PDB entry 7KT5 | X-ray diffraction, 1.46 A resolution | chains A and P of the 4 polymer chains in the assembly

[Chain A]
Protein: DNA-directed DNA/RNA polymerase mu
From: Homo sapiens
Notes: EC 2.7.7.7
UniProt: Q9NP87 (DPOLM_HUMAN); aligned to UniProt positions 132-494 over residues 132-494
Sequence (356 residues; row label = number of the first residue in the row; note: 12 numbers in that range are skipped by the numbering (no residue carries them; nothing is unmodelled there)):
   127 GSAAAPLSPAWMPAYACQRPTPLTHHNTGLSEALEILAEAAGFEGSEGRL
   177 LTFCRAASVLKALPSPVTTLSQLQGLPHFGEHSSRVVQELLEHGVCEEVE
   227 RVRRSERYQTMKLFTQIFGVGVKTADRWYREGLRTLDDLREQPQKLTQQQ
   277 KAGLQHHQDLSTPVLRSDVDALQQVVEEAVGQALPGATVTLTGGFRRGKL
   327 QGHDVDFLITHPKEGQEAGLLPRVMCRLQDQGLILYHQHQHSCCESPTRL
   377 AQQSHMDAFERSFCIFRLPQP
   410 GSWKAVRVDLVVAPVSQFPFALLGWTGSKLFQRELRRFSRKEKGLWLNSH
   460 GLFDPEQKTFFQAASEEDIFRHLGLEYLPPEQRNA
Unresolved in the structure: 127-136, 365-384
Sequence notes: expression tag (127-131); linker (410)
Covalent attachments: 2,3-dihydroxy-1,4-dithiobutane (DTT) linked to Cys-180
Bound ions: Mn2+ site 1: His-208 (shared with 1 residue of chain D); Mn2+ site 2 near His-219 (its only coordinating residue here); Na+: Thr-241, Ile-243, Val-246 (shared with DT3(P) of chain P); Mn2+ site 3: Asp-330, Asp-332 (together with glycolic acid) (shared with 8OG_5(P) of chain P); Mn2+ site 4: Asp-330, Asp-332, Asp-418 (shared with 8OG_5(P) of chain P); Mn2+ site 5: Glu-386, His-459
Small-molecule neighbours: glycolic acid (GOA): Gly-319, Gly-320, Arg-323, Asp-330, Asp-332
Curated features (UniProtKB/Swiss-Prot):
  - region: Arg-323 to Asp-332 (Involved in ssDNA binding)
  - binding site (Mg(2+)): Asp-330, Asp-332, Asp-418
  - site: Gly-433 (Responsible for the low discrimination between dNTP and rNTP)
From the paper describing this entry:
  - mutagenesis - K438D: unchanged catalytic activity on presence of Mn2+
  - mutagenesis - R445A: increased catalytic activity on dGTP misinsertion
  - mutagenesis - K438D: decreased catalytic activity on Mg2+-dependent dGTP:At
  - mutagenesis - K438D (23-fold): decreased catalytic activity on :Ct insertion

[Chain P]
Molecule: 5-nt DNA strand
Sequence (5 nucleotides; each row starts with the number of its first residue):
     1 CGTAG
Modified residues: 8OG (8-oxo-2'-deoxy-guanosine-5'-monophosphate) at position 5
Bound ions: Na+: DT3 (shared with Thr-241(A), Ile-243(A), Val-246(A) of chain A); Mn2+ site 1: 8OG_5 (together with glycolic acid) (shared with Asp-330(A), Asp-332(A) of chain A)

[How chain A and chain P interact]
Contacting residue pairs - 28 pairs, chain A then chain P:
  Ile-243(A) with DT3(P), phosphate contact
  Phe-244(A) with DT3(P), phosphate contact
  Gly-245(A) with DG2(P), phosphate contact; DT3(P), hydrogen bond to the phosphate
  Val-246(A) with DG2(P), hydrogen bond to the phosphate; DT3(P), hydrogen bond to the phosphate
  Gly-247(A) with DG2(P), hydrogen bond to the phosphate
  Lys-249(A) with DC1(P), phosphate contact; DG2(P), phosphate contact
  Thr-250(A) with DC1(P), hydrogen bond to the phosphate; DG2(P), hydrogen bond to the phosphate
  Gln-275(A) with DG2(P), sugar contact
  Arg-323(A) with 8OG_5(P), hydrogen bond to the phosphate
  Asp-330(A) with 8OG_5(P), phosphate contact
  Asp-332(A) with 8OG_5(P), phosphate contact
  Phe-389(A) with DT3(P), sugar contact; DA4(P), sugar contact
  Arg-416(A) with DT3(P), phosphate contact; DA4(P), salt bridge to the phosphate
  Asp-418(A) with DA4(P), sugar contact; 8OG_5(P), phosphate contact
  Gly-433(A) with 8OG_5(P), sugar contact
  Trp-434(A) with DA4(P), phosphate contact; 8OG_5(P), sugar contact
  Thr-435(A) with 8OG_5(P), phosphate contact
  Gly-436(A) with 8OG_5(P), phosphate contact
  Ser-437(A) with 8OG_5(P), phosphate contact
  Lys-438(A) with 8OG_5(P), hydrogen bond to the base
Other interface residues (no listed pair), chain A (25 interface residues in all): Val-248, Gly-319, Arg-387, Gln-441, Arg-445

[Overview]
The interface between chain A and chain P involves 25 residues on one side and 5 on the other, with 8 hydrogen
bonds and 1 salt bridge. Among the polar pairs are Lys-438(A)/8OG_5(P), Gly-245(A)/DT3(P) and
Val-246(A)/DG2(P). From the paper: R445A of chain A increases catalytic activity on dGTP misinsertion; K438D
of chain A reduces catalytic activity on Mg2+-dependent dGTP:At.
Here chain A is DNA-directed DNA/RNA polymerase mu (Homo sapiens) and chain P is a 5-nt DNA strand. Entry 7KT5
(DNA Polymerase Mu, 8-oxodGTP:At Product State Ternary Complex, 10 mM Mn2+ (120min)) was determined by X-ray
diffraction together with 7KSS, 7KST, 7KSU, 7KSV, 7KSW, 7KSX and 25 further entries from the same study.
